PDB entry 4NXN | X-ray diffraction, 3.54 A resolution | chains A and E of the 21 polymer chains in the assembly

Chain A:
Molecule: 16S rRNA
From: Thermus thermophilus
Sequence (1522 nucleotides; row label = number of the first residue in the row; note: 42 numbers in that range are skipped by the numbering (no residue carries them; nothing is unmodelled there); a row labelled like 190A-190L holds insertion residues (190A, then the next letters in order); numbering starts at 0):
     0 UUUGUUGGAG AGUUUGAUCC UGGCUCAGGG UGAACGCUGG CGGCGUGCCU AAGACAUGCA
    60 AGUCGUGCGG G
    73 CCGCGGGGUU UU
    88 ACUCCG
    95 UGGUC
   101 AGCGGCGGAC GGGUGAGUAA CGCGUGGGU
  129A G
   130 ACCUACCCGG AAGAGGGGGA CAACCCGGGG AAACUCGGGC UAAUCCCCCA UGUGGACCCG
   190 C
190A-190L CCCUUGGGGUGU
   191 GUCCAAAGGG CUUU
   216 GCCCGCUUCC GGAUGGGCCC GCGUCCCAUC AGCUAGUUGG UGGGGUAAUG GCCCACCAAG
   276 GCGACGACGG GUAGCCGGUC UGAGAGGAUG GCCGGCCACA GGGGCACUGA GACACGGGCC
   336 CCACUCCUAC GGGAGGCAGC AGUUAGGAAU CUUCCGCAAU GGGCGCAAGC CUGACGGAGC
   396 GACGCCGCUU GGAGGAAGAA GCCCUUCGGG GUGUAAACUC CUGAA
   442 CCCGGGACGA AACCCCCGAC GA
   474 GGGGACUGAC GGUACCGGG
   494 GUAAUAGCGC CGGCCAACUC CGUGCCAGCA GCCGCGGUAA UACGGAGGGC GCGAGCGUUA
   554 CCCGGAUUCA CUGGGCGUAA AGGGCGUGUA GGCGGCCUGG GGCGUCCCAU GUGAAAGACC
   614 ACGGCUCAAC CGUGGGGGAG CGUGGGAUAC GCUCAGGCUA GACGGUGGGA GAGGGUGGUG
   674 GAAUUCCCGG AGUAGCGGUG AAAUGCGCAG AUACCGGGAG GAACGCCGAU GGCGAAGGCA
   734 GCCACCUGGU CCACCCGUGA CGCUGAGGCG CGAAAGCGUG GGGAGCAAAC CGGAUUAGAU
   794 ACCCGGGUAG UCCACGCCCU AAACGAUGCG CGCUAGGUCU CUGGGUCU
   848 CCUGGGGGCC GAAGCUAACG CGUUAAGCGC GCCGCCUGGG GAGUACGGCC GCAAGGCUGA
   908 AACUCAAAGG AAUUGACGGG GGCCCGCACA AGCGGUGGAG CAUGUGGUUU AAUUCGAAGX
   968 AACGCGAAGA ACCUUACCAG GCCUUGACAU GCUAGG
 1003A G
  1004 AACCCGGGUG AAAGCCUGGG GUGCCCC
1030A-1030D GCGA
  1031 GGGGAGCCCU AGCACAGGUG CUGCAUGGCC GUCGUCAGCU CGUGCCGUGA GGUGUUGGGU
  1091 UAAGUCCCGC AACGAGCGCA ACCCCCGCCG UUAGUUGCCA GCGGUUCGGC CGGGCACUCU
  1151 AACGGGACUG CCCGCGAAA
  1171 GCGGGAGGAA GGAGGGGACG ACGUCUGGUC AGCAUGGCCC UUACGGCCUG GGCGACACAC
  1231 GUGCUACAAU GCCCACUACA AAGCGAUGCC ACCCGGCAAC GGGGAGCUAA UCGCAAAAAG
  1291 GUGGGCCCAG UUCGGAUUGG GGUCUGCAAC CCGACCCCAU GAAGCCGGAA UCGCUAGUAA
  1351 UCGCGGAUCA G
 1361A C
  1362 CAUGCCGCGG UGAAUACGUU CCCGGGCCUU GUACACACXG CCXGUXACGC CAUGGGAGCG
  1422 GGCUCUACCC GAAGUCGCCG GG
  1446 AGCCUACGGG
  1459 CAGGCGCCGA GGGUAGGGCC CGUGACUGGG GCGAAGUCGU AACAAGGUAG CUGUACCGGA
  1519 AGGUGCGGCU GGAUCCACUC CUUUCU
Disordered / not traced: 0-4, 1534-1538
Modified residues: PSU (pseudouridine-5'-monophosphate) at position 516, M2G (N2-dimethylguanosine-5'-monophosphate) at position 966, 5MC (5-methylcytidine-5'-monophosphate) at position 967, 2MG (2N-methylguanosine-5'-monophosphate) at position 1207, 5MC (5-methylcytidine-5'-monophosphate) at position 1400, 4OC (4n,o2'-methylcytidine-5'-monophosphate) at position 1402, 5MC (5-methylcytidine-5'-monophosphate) at position 1404, 5MC (5-methylcytidine-5'-monophosphate) at position 1407, UR3 (3-methyluridine-5'-monophoshate) at position 1498, MA6 (6N-dimethyladenosine-5'-monophoshate) at position 1518, MA6 (6N-dimethyladenosine-5'-monophoshate) at position 1519, PSU (pseudouridine-5'-monophosphate) at position 1540, PSU (pseudouridine-5'-monophosphate) at position 1541
Metal / ion sites: Mg2+ site 1 near U5 (its only coordinating residue here); Mg2+ site 2: G11, G22; Mg2+ site 3 near G21 (its only coordinating residue here); Mg2+ site 4: C48, G115; Mg2+ site 5 near A53 (its only coordinating residue here); Mg2+ site 6: A59, U387; Mg2+ site 7: G61, U62; Mg2+ site 8: G97, U98; Mg2+ site 9 near G107 (its only coordinating residue here); Mg2+ site 10 near G117 (its only coordinating residue here); Mg2+ site 11: C121, G124, U125; Mg2+ site 12 near U129 (its only coordinating residue here); 101 more Mg2+ sites not listed
Residues lining bound ligands: streptomycin (SRY): U12, U14, C526, G527, C912, A913, A914, A915, C1490, G1491

Chain E:
Molecule: ribosomal protein S5
From: Thermus thermophilus
UniProtKB: Q5SHQ5 (RS5_THET8); residue numbers follow UniProt; this construct covers 1-162
Sequence (162 residues; row label = number of the first residue in the row):
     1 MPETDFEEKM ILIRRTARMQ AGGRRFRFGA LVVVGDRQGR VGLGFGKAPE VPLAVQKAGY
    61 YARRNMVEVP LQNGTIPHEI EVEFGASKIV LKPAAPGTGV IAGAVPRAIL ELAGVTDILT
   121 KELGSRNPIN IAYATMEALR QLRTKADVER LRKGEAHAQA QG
Disordered / not traced: 1-4, 155-162

Chain A / chain E interface:
Pairs across the interface (77):
  U5(A) - Ala95(E)  base contact
  G6(A) - Ala94(E)  base contact
  G6(A) - Ala95(E)  hydrogen bond to the base
  G6(A) - Thr98(E)  hydrogen bond to the base
  G6(A) - Leu119(E)  base contact
  G7(A) - Lys92(E)  base contact
  G7(A) - Thr120(E)  hydrogen bond to the sugar
  G7(A) - Lys121(E)  base contact
  A8(A) - Ile101(E)  phosphate contact
  A8(A) - Ala102(E)  hydrogen bond to the sugar
  A8(A) - Gly103(E)  sugar contact
  A8(A) - Arg107(E)  base contact
  A8(A) - Thr120(E)  sugar contact
  G9(A) - Lys121(E)  salt bridge to the phosphate
  G9(A) - Glu122(E)  hydrogen bond to the phosphate
  G9(A) - Arg126(E)  base contact
  A10(A) - Arg126(E)  phosphate contact
  G15(A) - Ala17(E)  sugar contact
  G15(A) - Arg18(E)  base contact
  G15(A) - Met19(E)  base contact
  G15(A) - Arg24(E)  hydrogen bond to the sugar
  A16(A) - Thr16(E)  sugar contact
  A16(A) - Ala17(E)  hydrogen bond to the sugar
  U17(A) - Arg14(E)  salt bridge to the phosphate
  C18(A) - Arg14(E)  salt bridge to the phosphate
  C18(A) - Asn127(E)  hydrogen bond to the phosphate
  C18(A) - Asn130(E)  phosphate contact
  C19(A) - Ala86(E)  phosphate contact
  C19(A) - Ser87(E)  phosphate contact
  C19(A) - Ser125(E)  hydrogen bond to the phosphate
  C19(A) - Asn127(E)  phosphate contact
  C19(A) - Asn130(E)  hydrogen bond to the phosphate
  U20(A) - Ala86(E)  phosphate contact
  A559(A) - Lys121(E)  salt bridge to the phosphate
  A559(A) - Arg126(E)  salt bridge to the phosphate
  U560(A) - Leu123(E)  base contact
  A864(A) - Gly85(E)  phosphate contact
  A864(A) - Ala86(E)  phosphate contact
  U921(A) - Arg18(E)  sugar contact
  U921(A) - Met19(E)  hydrogen bond to the sugar
  G922(A) - Met19(E)  sugar contact
  G922(A) - Gln20(E)  sugar contact
  G922(A) - Ala21(E)  phosphate contact
  A923(A) - Ala21(E)  phosphate contact
  C1069(A) - Arg25(E)  hydrogen bond to the sugar
  U1070(A) - Arg18(E)  salt bridge to the phosphate
  U1070(A) - Gln20(E)  phosphate contact
  U1070(A) - Arg25(E)  salt bridge to the phosphate
  C1071(A) - Arg27(E)  salt bridge to the phosphate
  C1071(A) - Pro49(E)  sugar contact
  G1072(A) - Pro49(E)  phosphate contact
  G1072(A) - Lys57(E)  salt bridge to the phosphate
  U1073(A) - Lys57(E)  salt bridge to the phosphate
  G1074(A) - Tyr60(E)  phosphate contact
  G1074(A) - Tyr61(E)  hydrogen bond to the phosphate
  G1077(A) - Lys47(E)  base contact
  U1078(A) - Phe84(E)  sugar contact
  U1078(A) - Ile129(E)  sugar contact
  U1078(A) - Asn130(E)  hydrogen bond to the sugar
  U1078(A) - Tyr133(E)  sugar contact
  G1079(A) - Arg14(E)  hydrogen bond to the sugar
  G1079(A) - Tyr133(E)  hydrogen bond to the phosphate
  A1080(A) - Thr16(E)  hydrogen bond to the phosphate
  A1080(A) - Ala17(E)  sugar contact
  A1080(A) - Phe45(E)  phosphate contact
  A1080(A) - Lys47(E)  phosphate contact
  G1081(A) - Thr16(E)  hydrogen bond to the phosphate
  G1081(A) - Ala17(E)  phosphate contact
  G1081(A) - Arg18(E)  phosphate contact
  G1081(A) - Arg27(E)  salt bridge to the phosphate
  G1082(A) - Arg27(E)  salt bridge to the phosphate
  C1192(A) - Arg25(E)  hydrogen bond to the base
  U1194(A) - Gly22(E)  sugar contact
  A1396(A) - Met19(E)  base contact
  C1397(A) - Arg24(E)  salt bridge to the phosphate
  A1398(A) - Gln20(E)  base contact
  A1398(A) - Gly23(E)  base contact
Also at the interface, not in a pair above, chain A (38 interface residues in all): G558, U863, G1193
Also at the interface, not in a pair above, chain E (44 interface residues in all): Ala48, Leu53, Glu83

Summary:
The interface between chain A and chain E involves 38 residues on one side and 44 on the other, with 19
hydrogen bonds and 13 salt bridges. Polar contacts include G6(A)-Ala95(E), G6(A)-Thr98(E) and
C1192(A)-Arg25(E). Ligands of chain A: streptomycin.
Chain A is 16S rRNA and chain E is ribosomal protein S5, both from Thermus thermophilus; the structure,
Crystal Structure of the 30S ribosomal subunit from a GidB (RsmG) mutant of Thermus thermophilus (HB8) ...,
was determined by X-ray diffraction.
